PDB entry 9CIA | electron microscopy, 3.39 A resolution | chains a and b of the 12 polymer chains in the assembly

Chain a (and b):
Name: T-cell surface glycoprotein CD3 zeta chain
Organism: Homo sapiens
Notes: chain b of this document is another copy of the same molecule, construct and numbering; everything in this record applies to it too
UniProt: P20963 (CD3Z_HUMAN); residues 27-55 here = UniProt positions 27-55
Amino-acid sequence (29 residues; each row starts with the number of its first residue):
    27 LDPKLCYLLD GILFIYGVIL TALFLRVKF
Swiss-Prot annotation at these positions:
  - mutagenesis: Asp36 (D36E/L/V: Decreases cell surface expression of IgG Fc receptor complex)
What the authors report for this chain:
  - binding site for cholesterol: Arg52

Chain a / chain b interface:
Contacting residue pairs (22; chain a residue first):
  Cys32(a) - Cys32(b)  disulfide
  Cys32(a) - Tyr33(b)  hydrophobic
  Tyr33(a) - Asp28(b)  hydrogen bond
  Tyr33(a) - Leu31(b)
  Tyr33(a) - Cys32(b)
  Asp36(a) - Cys32(b)
  Asp36(a) - Leu35(b)
  Asp36(a) - Asp36(b)  hydrogen bond (side chain-backbone)
  Asp36(a) - Leu39(b)
  Leu39(a) - Asp36(b)
  Leu39(a) - Phe40(b)  hydrophobic
  Tyr42(a) - Thr47(b)
  Leu46(a) - Thr47(b)
  Leu46(a) - Phe50(b)  hydrophobic
  Thr47(a) - Tyr42(b)  hydrogen bond
  Thr47(a) - Leu46(b)
  Leu49(a) - Phe50(b)
  Phe50(a) - Leu49(b)  hydrophobic
  Phe50(a) - Phe50(b)  hydrophobic
  Phe50(a) - Val53(b)  hydrophobic
  Val53(a) - Phe50(b)  hydrophobic
  Val53(a) - Val53(b)  hydrophobic
Also at the interface, not in a pair above, chain a (14 interface residues in all): Pro29, Leu35, Phe40, Gly43
Also at the interface, not in a pair above, chain b (16 interface residues in all): Pro29, Gly43
Cross-chain cystine bridges: Cys32(a)-Cys32(b)

Overview:
Chain a and chain b form an interface of 14 and 16 residues respectively, with 1 disulfide bond and 3 hydrogen
bonds. Polar pairs include Tyr33(a)-Asp28(b), Asp36(a)-Asp36(b) and Thr47(a)-Tyr42(b). UniProt lists one
mutagenesis site on chain a. The paper reports a binding site for cholesterol at Arg52(a).
Chain a and chain b are both T-cell surface glycoprotein CD3 zeta chain (Homo sapiens); the structure, T cell
receptor complex, was determined by electron microscopy, deposited together with 9CI8.
